Entry 6LA9 (X-ray diffraction, 3.70 A resolution); this record covers chains I and O of the 20 polymer chains in the assembly.

# Chain I
Molecule: 349-nt DNA strand
Source organism: other sequences
Sequence (349 nucleotides; each row starts with the number of its first residue):
     1 CGCTGGAAAAAAAAAACGCATCCCGGTGCCGAGGCCGCTCAATTGGTCGT
    51 AGACAGCTCTAGCACCGCTTAAACGCACGTACGCGCTGTCTACCGCGTTT
   101 TAACCGCCACTAGAAGCGCTTACTAGTCTCCAGGCACGTGTGAGACCGGC
   151 ACATGAAAAAAAAAAGCATGCTCGAGTATGAAAAAAAAAACGCATCCCGG
   201 TGCCGAGGCCGCTCAATTGGTCGTAGACAGCTCTAGCACCGCTTAAACGC
   251 ACGTACGCGCTGTCTACCGCGTTTTAACCGCCACTAGAAGCGCTTACTAG
   301 TCTCCAGGCACGTGTGAGACCGGCACATGAAAAAAAAAACCAGCGGTAC
Metal / ion sites: Ca2+ site 1 near DG34 (its only coordinating residue here); Ca2+ site 2 near DC38 (its only coordinating residue here)

# Chain O
Molecule: Histone H3.1
Source organism: Homo sapiens
UniProt: P68431 (H31_HUMAN); residues 0-135 here correspond to UniProt positions 1-136 (UniProt number = residue number + 1)
Amino-acid sequence (136 residues; row label = number of the first residue in the row; numbering starts at 0):
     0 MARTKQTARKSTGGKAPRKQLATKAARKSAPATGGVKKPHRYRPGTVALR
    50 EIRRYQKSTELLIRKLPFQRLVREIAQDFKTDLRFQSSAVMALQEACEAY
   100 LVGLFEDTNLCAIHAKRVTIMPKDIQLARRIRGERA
Unresolved in the structure: 0-37
Metal / ion sites: Ca2+ site 1: Asp77 (shared with 1 residue of chain J); Ca2+ site 2: Asp81 (shared with 1 residue of chain J)

# How chain I and chain O interact
Pairs across the interface (27; chain I residue first):
  DC193(I) - His39(O)  salt bridge to the phosphate
  DC193(I) - Tyr41(O)  sugar contact
  DA194(I) - Tyr41(O)  sugar contact
  DA194(I) - Arg49(O)  phosphate contact
  DT195(I) - Arg49(O)  salt bridge to the phosphate
  DC196(I) - Lys56(O)  salt bridge to the phosphate
  DC268(I) - Pro43(O)  phosphate contact
  DC268(I) - Gly44(O)  hydrogen bond to the phosphate
  DG269(I) - Arg40(O)  sugar contact
  DG269(I) - Tyr41(O)  sugar contact
  DG269(I) - Arg42(O)  sugar contact
  DG269(I) - Pro43(O)  sugar contact
  DG269(I) - Gly44(O)  hydrogen bond to the phosphate
  DG269(I) - Thr45(O)  hydrogen bond to the phosphate
  DG269(I) - Val46(O)  hydrogen bond to the phosphate
  DG269(I) - Ala47(O)  hydrogen bond to the phosphate
  DC270(I) - Arg40(O)  hydrogen bond to the sugar
  DC270(I) - Tyr41(O)  hydrogen bond to the phosphate
  DC270(I) - Val46(O)  phosphate contact
  DA277(I) - Arg63(O)  hydrogen bond to the sugar
  DA277(I) - Pro66(O)  phosphate contact
  DA277(I) - Arg69(O)  salt bridge to the phosphate
  DC278(I) - Arg63(O)  salt bridge to the phosphate
  DC278(I) - Lys64(O)  hydrogen bond to the phosphate
  DC278(I) - Leu65(O)  hydrogen bond to the phosphate
  DA286(I) - Arg83(O)  phosphate contact
  DG287(I) - Arg83(O)  salt bridge to the phosphate
Also at the interface, not in a pair above, chain I (14 interface residues in all): DG192, DC258, DC267
Also at the interface, not in a pair above, chain O (21 interface residues in all): Glu50, Asp81, Lys115, Thr118

# Summary
14 residues of chain I and 21 residues of chain O are in contact, with 10 hydrogen bonds and 6 salt bridges.
Polar contacts include DC270(I)-Arg40(O), DA277(I)-Arg63(O) and DC268(I)-Gly44(O).
Here chain I is a 349-nt DNA strand (other sequences) and chain O is Histone H3.1 (Homo sapiens). Entry 6LA9
(349 bp di-nucleosome harboring cohesive DNA termini assembled with linker histone H1.0 (high cryoprotectant))
was determined by X-ray diffraction, deposited together with 6LA8, 6M3V and 6M44.
